6ZYX - chains N and O of the 10 polymer chains in the assembly; structure by electron microscopy, 4.30 A resolution (low resolution: residue-level contacts below are approximate; hydrogen-bond / salt-bridge calls are withheld).

# Chain N
Name: Dynein light chain 2A
From: Tetrahymena thermophila CU428
UniProt: Q1HGH8 (Q1HGH8_TETTH); numbering as in UniProt (aligned over 1-132)
Chain sequence (132 residues; numbered 1 to 132; the number before each row is that of its first residue):
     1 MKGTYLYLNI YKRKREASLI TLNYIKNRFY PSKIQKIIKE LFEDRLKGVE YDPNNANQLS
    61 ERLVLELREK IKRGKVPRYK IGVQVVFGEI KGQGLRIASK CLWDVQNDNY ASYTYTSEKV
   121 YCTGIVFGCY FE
Disordered / not traced: 1-23

# Chain O
Name: Dynein light chain tctex-type 1 protein
From: Tetrahymena thermophila CU428
UniProt: A4VEB3 (A4VEB3_TETTS); residues 1-117 here = UniProt positions 1-117
Chain sequence (117 residues; each row starts with the number of its first residue):
     1 MGDTDKEYIS EEVQKAIDDS VKQVFGIKDD SSQVTITYNK DKVNLWTQQI IDYTIRGLNK
    61 LGKHFKYCVT AILQQTNHAG ISVQITAYQD TNTDGSLIQC YEINDIYAIV SVFAMAV
Disordered / not traced: 1-6

# Chain N / chain O interface
Contacting residue pairs - 61 pairs, chain N then chain O:
  Tyr51(N) with Ala79(O); Gly80(O); Ile81(O)
  Ala56(N) with Ser82(O)
  Asn57(N) with Ser82(O); Gln84(O)
  Ser60(N) with Gln84(O)
  Glu61(N) with Gln84(O)
  Val64(N) with Gln84(O); Thr86(O)
  Arg68(N) with Thr86(O); Ala87(O); Tyr88(O)
  Lys80(N) with Tyr88(O); Met115(O)
  Ile81(N) with Thr86(O); Ala87(O); Tyr88(O)
  Gly82(N) with Thr86(O); Phe113(O)
  Val83(N) with Thr86(O); Phe113(O)
  Gln84(N) with Gln84(O)
  Val85(N) with Gln84(O)
  Val86(N) with Ile81(O); Ser82(O)
  Phe87(N) with Ile81(O); Ser82(O)
  Glu89(N) with Ala79(O)
  Lys91(N) with His78(O)
  Gln93(N) with Gln74(O); Gln75(O)
  Gly94(N) with Gln75(O)
  Leu95(N) with Ile72(O); Leu73(O)
  Arg96(N) with Tyr38(O); Val43(O); Asn44(O); Ile72(O); Leu73(O)
  Ile97(N) with Ala71(O); Ile72(O)
  Ala98(N) with Thr70(O); Ala71(O)
  Ser99(N) with Val69(O); Thr70(O)
  Lys100(N) with Ile51(O); Cys68(O); Val69(O)
  Cys101(N) with Cys68(O)
  Leu102(N) with Ile55(O); Lys66(O); Tyr67(O)
  Trp103(N) with Lys66(O); Cys68(O)
  Asp108(N) with Lys66(O)
  Tyr121(N) with Ile81(O)
  Phe127(N) with Cys68(O); Thr70(O); Phe113(O)
  Glu132(N) with Val117(O)
Interface residues without a listed pair, chain N (38 interface residues in all): Leu65, Gly88, Asp104, Ile125, Cys129, Phe131
Interface residues without a listed pair, chain O (31 interface residues in all): Thr76, Val83, Ile85, Gln89

# Overview
Chain N and chain O form an interface of 38 and 31 residues respectively.
Here chain N is Dynein light chain 2A and chain O is Dynein light chain tctex-type 1 protein, both from
Tetrahymena thermophila CU428. Entry 6ZYX (Outer Dynein Arm-Shulin complex - Shulin region from Tetrahymena
thermophila) was determined by electron microscopy together with 6ZYY and 6ZYW from the same study.
